2VNN - chain A; structure by X-ray diffraction, 1.87 A resolution.

[Chain A]
Name: Beta-secretase 1
Source organism: Homo sapiens
Notes: EC 3.4.23.46
Reference sequence: P56817 (BACE1_HUMAN); residue numbers follow UniProt; this construct covers 61-452
Amino-acid sequence (392 residues; numbered 61 to 452; the number before each row is that of its first residue):
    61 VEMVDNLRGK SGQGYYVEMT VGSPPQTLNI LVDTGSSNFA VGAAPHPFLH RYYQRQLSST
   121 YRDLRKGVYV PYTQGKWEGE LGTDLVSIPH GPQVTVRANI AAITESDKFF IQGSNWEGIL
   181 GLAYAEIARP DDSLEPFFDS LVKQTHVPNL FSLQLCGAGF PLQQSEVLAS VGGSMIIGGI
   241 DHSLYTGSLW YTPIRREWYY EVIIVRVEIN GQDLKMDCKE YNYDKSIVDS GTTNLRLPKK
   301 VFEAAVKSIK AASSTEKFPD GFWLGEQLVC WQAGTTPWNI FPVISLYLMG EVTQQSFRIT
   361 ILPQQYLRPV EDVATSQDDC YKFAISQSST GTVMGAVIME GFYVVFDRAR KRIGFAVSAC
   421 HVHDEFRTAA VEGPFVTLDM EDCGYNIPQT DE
Unresolved in the structure: 61, 218-228, 448-452
Construct notes: engineered mutation Gln153 (Asn in P56817), Gln172 (Asn in P56817), Gln223 (Asn in P56817), Gln354 (Asn in P56817)
Cystine bridges: Cys216-Cys420, Cys278-Cys443, Cys330-Cys380
Ligand contacts: 7-ethyl-N- (CM7; N-[(1S,2R)-1-benzyl-2-hydroxy-3-{[3-(trifluoromethyl)benzyl]amino}propyl]-7-ethyl-1-methyl-3,4-dihydro-1H-[1,2,5]thiadiazepino[3,4,5-hi]indole-9-carboxamide 2,2-dioxide): Gly72, Gln73, Gly74, Leu91, Asp93, Gly95, Ser96, Val130, Pro131, Tyr132, Thr133, Gln134, Phe169, Ile171, Trp176, Ile179, Ile187, Arg189, Tyr259, Ile287, Asp289, Gly291, Thr292, Thr293, Asn294, Arg296, Ser386

[Overview]
Bound to chain A: 7-ethyl-N-.
Chain A is Beta-secretase 1 (Homo sapiens); the structure, Human BACE-1 in complex with
7-ethyl-N-((1S,2R)-2-hydroxy-1-(phenylmethyl)-3-(((3-(trifluoromethyl)phenyl)methyl)amino)propyl)-1-
methyl-3,4-dihydro-1H-(1,2,5)thiadiazepino(3,4,5-hi)indole-9- carboxamide 2,2-dioxide, was determined by X-ray
diffraction together with 2VNM from the same study.
